Entry 6R94 (electron microscopy, 3.50 A resolution); this record covers chains I and E of the 10 polymer chains in the assembly.

# Chain I
Molecule: Human alpha-satellite DNA
Sequence (147 nucleotides; row label = number of the first residue in the row):
     1 ATCAATATCCACCTGCAGATTCTACCAAAAGTGTATTTGGAAACTGCTCC
    51 ATCAAAAGGCATGTTCAGCTGGTTCAGCTGAACATGCCTTTTGATGG
    97 XA
    98 XGCAGTTTCCAAATACACTTTTGGTAGAATCTGCAGGTGGATATTGAT
Modified positions: 3DR (1',2'-dideoxyribofuranose-5'-phosphate) at position 97; 3DR (1',2'-dideoxyribofuranose-5'-phosphate) at position 98

# Chain E
Molecule: Histone H3.1
Organism: Homo sapiens
Reference sequence: P68431 (H31_HUMAN); residues 1-136 here = UniProt positions 1-136
Sequence (139 residues; numbered -2 to 136; the number before each row is that of its first residue; numbers below 1 keep their minus sign (Gly-2 is residue -2)):
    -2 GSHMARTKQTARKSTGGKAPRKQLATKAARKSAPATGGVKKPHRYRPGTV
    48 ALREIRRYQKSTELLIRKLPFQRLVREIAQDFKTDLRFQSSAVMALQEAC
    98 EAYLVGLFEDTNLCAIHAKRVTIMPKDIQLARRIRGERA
Unresolved in the structure: -2 to 35
Differences from the reference sequence: expression tag (-2 to 0)
Curated features (UniProtKB/Swiss-Prot):
  - modified residue: Arg3 (Asymmetric dimethylarginine), Thr4 (Phosphothreonine), Lys5 (Allysine), Gln6 (5-glutamyl dopamine), Thr7 (Phosphothreonine), Arg9 (Citrulline), Lys10 (N6,N6,N6-trimethyllysine), Ser11 (ADP-ribosylserine), Thr12 (Phosphothreonine), Lys15 (N6-(2-hydroxyisobutyryl)lysine), Arg18 (Asymmetric dimethylarginine), Lys19 (N6-(2-hydroxyisobutyryl)lysine), Lys24 (N6-(2-hydroxyisobutyryl)lysine), Arg27 (Citrulline), Lys28 (N6,N6,N6-trimethyllysine), Ser29 (ADP-ribosylserine), Lys37 (N6,N6,N6-trimethyllysine), Lys38 (N6-methyllysine), Tyr42 (Phosphotyrosine), Lys57 (N6,N6,N6-trimethyllysine) and 8 more in UniProt
  - lipidation: Lys19 (N6-decanoyllysine)
  - natural variant: Lys28 (K28M: In GLM), Lys37 (K37I: Found in pediatric undifferentiated soft tissue sarcoma samples; uncertain significance; K37M: Found in pediatric undifferentiated soft tissue sarcoma samples; uncertain significance)

# Chain I / chain E interface
Pairs across the interface (18; chain I residue first):
  DA5(I) - His40(E)  sugar contact
  DA7(I) - Arg50(E)  phosphate contact
  DT8(I) - Arg50(E)  phosphate contact
  DC9(I) - Lys57(E)  phosphate contact
  DA81(I) - Arg41(E)  base contact
  DA81(I) - Gly45(E)  phosphate contact
  DA82(I) - Arg41(E)  hydrogen bond to the base
  DA82(I) - Gly45(E)  hydrogen bond to the phosphate
  DA82(I) - Val47(E)  hydrogen bond to the phosphate
  DA82(I) - Ala48(E)  hydrogen bond to the phosphate
  DC83(I) - Tyr42(E)  phosphate contact
  DC83(I) - Val47(E)  phosphate contact
  DT90(I) - Arg64(E)  phosphate contact
  DT90(I) - Pro67(E)  phosphate contact
  DT90(I) - Arg70(E)  salt bridge to the phosphate
  DT91(I) - Arg64(E)  salt bridge to the phosphate
  DT91(I) - Lys65(E)  salt bridge to the phosphate
  DT91(I) - Leu66(E)  phosphate contact
Also at the interface, not in a pair above, chain I (12 interface residues in all): DT6, DT92, DC100
Also at the interface, not in a pair above, chain E (18 interface residues in all): Lys37, Arg43, Pro44, Thr46, Arg84

# Summary
Chain I and chain E form an interface of 12 and 18 residues respectively, with 4 hydrogen bonds and 3 salt
bridges. Polar contacts include DA82(I)-Arg41(E), DA82(I)-Gly45(E) and DA82(I)-Val47(E).
Chain I is Human alpha-satellite DNA and chain E is Histone H3.1 (Homo sapiens); the structure, Cryo-EM
structure of NCP_THF2(-3), was determined by electron microscopy together with 6R8Y, 6R8Z, 6R90, 6R91, 6R92
and 6R93 from the same study.
